Entry 6G90 (electron microscopy, 4.00 A resolution); this record covers chains 2 and O of the 38 polymer chains in the assembly.

Chain 2:
Molecule: U2 snRNA
From: Saccharomyces cerevisiae
Sequence (143 nucleotides; numbered 30 to 1169; 997 numbers in that range are skipped by the numbering (no residue carries them; nothing is unmodelled there); the number before each row is that of its first residue):
    30 AAGUGUAGUA UCUGUUCUUU UCAGUGUAAC AACUGAAAUG ACCU
    79 AGGCUCAU
   108 ACACAUUUUU UGGCA
   139 GGACGGGAAG AG
  1089 GAGACGUCGC GACCCUCGCA
  1115 GAGUCGUUCU UGACUU
  1138 GGUCGCUUGA UGUUUCU
  1159 UCUUCCCGUU C
Modified residues: PSU (pseudouridine-5'-monophosphate) at position 35; PSU (pseudouridine-5'-monophosphate) at position 42; PSU (pseudouridine-5'-monophosphate) at position 44

Chain O:
Name: U2 snRNP component HSH155
From: Saccharomyces cerevisiae
UniProt: P49955 (SF3B1_YEAST); numbering as in UniProt (aligned over 1-971)
Chain sequence (971 residues; each row starts with the number of its first residue):
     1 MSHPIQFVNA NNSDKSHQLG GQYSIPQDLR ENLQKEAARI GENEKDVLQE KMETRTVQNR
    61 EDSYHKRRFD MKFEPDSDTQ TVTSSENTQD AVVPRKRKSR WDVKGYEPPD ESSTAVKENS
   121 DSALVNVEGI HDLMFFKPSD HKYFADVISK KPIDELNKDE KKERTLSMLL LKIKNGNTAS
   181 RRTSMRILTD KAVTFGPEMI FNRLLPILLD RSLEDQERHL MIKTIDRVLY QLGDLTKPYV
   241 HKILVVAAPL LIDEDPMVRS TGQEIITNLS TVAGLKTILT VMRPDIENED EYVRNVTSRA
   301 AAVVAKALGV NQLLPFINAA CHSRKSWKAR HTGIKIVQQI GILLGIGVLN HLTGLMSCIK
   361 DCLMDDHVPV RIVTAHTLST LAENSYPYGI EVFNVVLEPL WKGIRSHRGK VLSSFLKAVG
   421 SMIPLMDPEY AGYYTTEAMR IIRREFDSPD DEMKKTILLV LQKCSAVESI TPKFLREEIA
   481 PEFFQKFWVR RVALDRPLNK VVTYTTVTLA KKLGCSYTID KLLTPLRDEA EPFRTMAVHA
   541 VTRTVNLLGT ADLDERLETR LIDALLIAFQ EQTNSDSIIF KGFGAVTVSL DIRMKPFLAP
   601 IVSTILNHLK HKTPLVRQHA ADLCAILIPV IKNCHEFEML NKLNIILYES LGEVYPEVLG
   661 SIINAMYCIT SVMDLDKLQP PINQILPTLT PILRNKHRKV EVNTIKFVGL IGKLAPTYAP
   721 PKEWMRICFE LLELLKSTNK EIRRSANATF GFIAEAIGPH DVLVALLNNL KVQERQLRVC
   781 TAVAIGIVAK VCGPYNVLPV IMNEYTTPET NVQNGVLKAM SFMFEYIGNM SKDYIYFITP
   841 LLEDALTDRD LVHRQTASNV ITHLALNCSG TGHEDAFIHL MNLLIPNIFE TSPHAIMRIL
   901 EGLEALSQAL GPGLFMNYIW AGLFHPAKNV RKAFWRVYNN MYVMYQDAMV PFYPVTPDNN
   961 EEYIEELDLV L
Not modelled in the structure: 1-131, 150-156
Disulfides: Cys-321/Cys-358

Chain 2 / chain O interface:
Contacting residue pairs (18; chain 2 residue first):
  G34(2) / Thr-178(O)  hydrogen bond to the phosphate
  G34(2) / Arg-181(O)  phosphate contact
  PSU_35(2) / Thr-178(O)  phosphate contact
  PSU_35(2) / Arg-181(O)  salt bridge to the phosphate
  PSU_35(2) / Lys-223(O)  phosphate contact
  A36(2) / Lys-223(O)  salt bridge to the phosphate
  A36(2) / Arg-227(O)  salt bridge to the phosphate
  A36(2) / His-894(O)  base contact
  G37(2) / Arg-182(O)  base contact
  G37(2) / Arg-186(O)  salt bridge to the phosphate
  G37(2) / Pro-893(O)  sugar contact
  G37(2) / His-894(O)  sugar contact
  U38(2) / Arg-186(O)  salt bridge to the phosphate
  U38(2) / Ser-892(O)  hydrogen bond to the phosphate
  U56(2) / Lys-928(O)  salt bridge to the phosphate
  A57(2) / Pro-926(O)  sugar contact
  A57(2) / Ala-927(O)  phosphate contact
  A57(2) / Lys-928(O)  phosphate contact
Also at the interface, not in a pair above, chain 2 (10 interface residues in all): A39, U40, U63
Also at the interface, not in a pair above, chain O (16 interface residues in all): Lys-158, Arg-849, Leu-851, Thr-891

In short:
10 residues of chain 2 and 16 residues of chain O are in contact, with 2 hydrogen bonds and 6 salt bridges.
Polar contacts include G34(2)/Thr-178(O), U38(2)/Ser-892(O) and PSU_35(2)/Arg-181(O).
Here chain 2 is U2 snRNA and chain O is U2 snRNP component HSH155, both from Saccharomyces cerevisiae. Entry
6G90 (Prespliceosome structure provides insight into spliceosome assembly and regulation (map A2)) was
determined by electron microscopy.
